PDB entry 3T79 | X-ray diffraction, 3.61 A resolution | chains F and D of the 6 polymer chains in the assembly

[Chain F]
Molecule: 15-nt DNA strand
Sequence (15 nucleotides; numbered 0 to 14; the number before each row is that of its first residue; numbering starts at 0):
     0 AAAAATTTTATAAAT

[Chain D]
Molecule: KLLA0E03807p
From: Kluyveromyces lactis
Notes: fragment: DNA binding domain (residues 1-402)
UniProt: Q6CPM4 (Q6CPM4_KLULA); numbering as in UniProt (aligned over 1-402)
Amino-acid sequence (402 residues; numbered 1 to 402; the number before each row is that of its first residue):
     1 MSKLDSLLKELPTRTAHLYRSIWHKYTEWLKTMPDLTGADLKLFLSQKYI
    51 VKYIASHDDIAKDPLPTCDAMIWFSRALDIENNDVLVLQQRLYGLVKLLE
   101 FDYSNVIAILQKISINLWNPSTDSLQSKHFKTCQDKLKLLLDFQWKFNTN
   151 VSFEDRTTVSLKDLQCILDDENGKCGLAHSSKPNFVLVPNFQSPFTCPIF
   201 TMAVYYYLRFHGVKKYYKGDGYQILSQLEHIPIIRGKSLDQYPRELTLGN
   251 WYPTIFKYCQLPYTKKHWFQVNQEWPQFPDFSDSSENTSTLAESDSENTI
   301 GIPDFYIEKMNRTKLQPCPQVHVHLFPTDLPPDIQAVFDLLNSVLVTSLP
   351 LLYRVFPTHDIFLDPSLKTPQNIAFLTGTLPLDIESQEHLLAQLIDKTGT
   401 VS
Not modelled in the structure: 36-39, 283-292

[How chain F and chain D interact]
Pairs across the interface (15):
  DT5(F) - Lys128(D)  phosphate contact
  DT5(F) - His129(D)  sugar contact
  DT5(F) - Lys237(D)  hydrogen bond to the base
  DT6(F) - His129(D)  salt bridge to the phosphate
  DT6(F) - Lys237(D)  hydrogen bond to the base
  DT6(F) - Thr247(D)  sugar contact
  DT6(F) - Trp251(D)  phosphate contact
  DT7(F) - Gly236(D)  phosphate contact
  DT7(F) - Lys237(D)  hydrogen bond to the phosphate
  DT7(F) - Gln241(D)  phosphate contact
  DT7(F) - Pro243(D)  phosphate contact
  DT7(F) - Arg244(D)  hydrogen bond to the phosphate
  DT7(F) - Thr247(D)  hydrogen bond to the phosphate
  DT8(F) - Arg244(D)  salt bridge to the phosphate
  DA9(F) - Leu246(D)  base contact

[In short]
5 residues of chain F face 10 of chain D across their interface, with 5 hydrogen bonds and 2 salt bridges.
Polar contacts include DT5(F)-Lys237(D), DT6(F)-Lys237(D) and DT7(F)-Lys237(D).
Here chain F is a 15-nt DNA strand and chain D is KLLA0E03807p (Kluyveromyces lactis). Entry 3T79 (Ndc10: a
platform for inner kinetochore assembly in budding yeast) was determined by X-ray diffraction (same
publication as 3SQI).
